PDB entry 9EX9 | electron microscopy, 2.50 A resolution | chains C and J of the 8 polymer chains in the assembly

Chain C:
Molecule: DNA-directed RNA polymerase 35 kDa subunit
From: Vaccinia virus
Notes: EC 2.7.7.6
Reference sequence: P21087 (RP35_VACCC); numbering as in UniProt (aligned over 1-305)
Amino-acid sequence (305 residues; row label = number of the first residue in the row):
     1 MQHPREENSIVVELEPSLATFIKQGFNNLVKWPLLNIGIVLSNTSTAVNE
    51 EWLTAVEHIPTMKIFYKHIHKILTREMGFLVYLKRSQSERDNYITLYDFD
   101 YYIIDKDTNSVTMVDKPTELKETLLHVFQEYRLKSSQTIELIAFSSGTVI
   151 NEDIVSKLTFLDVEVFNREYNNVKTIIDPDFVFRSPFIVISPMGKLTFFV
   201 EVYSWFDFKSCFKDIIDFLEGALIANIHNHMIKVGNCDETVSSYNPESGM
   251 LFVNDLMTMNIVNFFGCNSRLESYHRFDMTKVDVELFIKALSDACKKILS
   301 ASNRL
Disordered / not traced: 1
Sequence notes: variant N236 (Asp in P21087)

Chain J:
Molecule: DNA-directed RNA polymerase 7 kDa subunit
From: Vaccinia virus
Notes: EC 2.7.7.6
Reference sequence: P68315 (RP07_VACCC); residues 1-63 here = UniProt positions 1-63
Amino-acid sequence (63 residues; row label = number of the first residue in the row):
     1 MVFQLVCSTCGKDISHERYKLIIRKKSLKDVLVSVKNECCRLKLSTQIEP
    51 QRNLTVQPLLDIN
Disordered / not traced: 1, 63
Metal / ion sites: Zn2+: C7, C10, C39, C40

How chain C and chain J interact:
Residue-residue contacts (48; chain C residue first):
  H3(C) - V33(J)
  H3(C) - S34(J)
  P4(C) - H16(J)
  R5(C) - D13(J)  hydrogen bond (side chain-backbone)
  R5(C) - E17(J)  salt bridge
  R5(C) - S34(J)
  E7(C) - K12(J)
  E7(C) - K36(J)
  T44(C) - Q57(J)
  S45(C) - T55(J)
  T46(C) - R52(J)  hydrogen bond (backbone-side chain)
  T46(C) - N53(J)
  A47(C) - R52(J)
  E51(C) - F3(J)
  E51(C) - R52(J)  salt bridge
  A55(C) - F3(J)  hydrophobic
  A55(C) - L5(J)
  H58(C) - V6(J)
  I59(C) - L5(J)  hydrophobic
  P60(C) - D13(J)
  K63(C) - D13(J)  salt bridge
  K63(C) - H16(J)  hydrogen bond
  K121(C) - Y19(J)
  E122(C) - H16(J)
  E122(C) - Y19(J)
  T123(C) - S15(J)
  T123(C) - H16(J)
  T123(C) - Y19(J)
  L124(C) - V2(J)  hydrophobic
  L124(C) - L5(J)
  L124(C) - S15(J)
  L124(C) - Y19(J)
  L124(C) - I22(J)  hydrophobic
  L125(C) - V2(J)
  L125(C) - F3(J)
  H126(C) - F3(J)
  H126(C) - E49(J)  salt bridge
  V127(C) - E49(J)
  Q129(C) - R52(J)
  R132(C) - L54(J)
  S135(C) - Q57(J)
  S136(C) - Q57(J)  hydrogen bond
  Q137(C) - L54(J)
  R184(C) - G11(J)
  I188(C) - C10(J)
  E201(C) - K12(J)
  E201(C) - D13(J)  hydrogen bond (side chain-backbone)
  Y203(C) - D13(J)  hydrogen bond
Other interface residues (no listed pair), chain C (37 interface residues in all): V48, W52, Y93, L96, E119, F199, W205
Other interface residues (no listed pair), chain J (25 interface residues in all): R18, I23, V35

Overview:
Chain C and chain J form an interface of 37 and 25 residues respectively; the contacts include 6 hydrogen
bonds and 4 salt bridges. Polar contacts include R5(C)-E17(J), E51(C)-R52(J) and K63(C)-D13(J). C7(J), C10(J),
C39(J) and C40(J) form the Zn2+ site.
Here chain C is DNA-directed RNA polymerase 35 kDa subunit and chain J is DNA-directed RNA polymerase 7 kDa
subunit, both from Vaccinia virus. Entry 9EX9 (Cryo EM map and model of the vaccinia minimal RNA polymerase)
was determined by electron microscopy.
